6HZE - chain A; structure by X-ray diffraction, 2.70 A resolution.

Chain A:
Molecule: BPa0997
From: Bacteroides paurosaccharolyticus
Notes: engineered mutation(s): E361S
Amino-acid sequence (893 residues; numbered 1 to 893; the number before each row is that of its first residue):
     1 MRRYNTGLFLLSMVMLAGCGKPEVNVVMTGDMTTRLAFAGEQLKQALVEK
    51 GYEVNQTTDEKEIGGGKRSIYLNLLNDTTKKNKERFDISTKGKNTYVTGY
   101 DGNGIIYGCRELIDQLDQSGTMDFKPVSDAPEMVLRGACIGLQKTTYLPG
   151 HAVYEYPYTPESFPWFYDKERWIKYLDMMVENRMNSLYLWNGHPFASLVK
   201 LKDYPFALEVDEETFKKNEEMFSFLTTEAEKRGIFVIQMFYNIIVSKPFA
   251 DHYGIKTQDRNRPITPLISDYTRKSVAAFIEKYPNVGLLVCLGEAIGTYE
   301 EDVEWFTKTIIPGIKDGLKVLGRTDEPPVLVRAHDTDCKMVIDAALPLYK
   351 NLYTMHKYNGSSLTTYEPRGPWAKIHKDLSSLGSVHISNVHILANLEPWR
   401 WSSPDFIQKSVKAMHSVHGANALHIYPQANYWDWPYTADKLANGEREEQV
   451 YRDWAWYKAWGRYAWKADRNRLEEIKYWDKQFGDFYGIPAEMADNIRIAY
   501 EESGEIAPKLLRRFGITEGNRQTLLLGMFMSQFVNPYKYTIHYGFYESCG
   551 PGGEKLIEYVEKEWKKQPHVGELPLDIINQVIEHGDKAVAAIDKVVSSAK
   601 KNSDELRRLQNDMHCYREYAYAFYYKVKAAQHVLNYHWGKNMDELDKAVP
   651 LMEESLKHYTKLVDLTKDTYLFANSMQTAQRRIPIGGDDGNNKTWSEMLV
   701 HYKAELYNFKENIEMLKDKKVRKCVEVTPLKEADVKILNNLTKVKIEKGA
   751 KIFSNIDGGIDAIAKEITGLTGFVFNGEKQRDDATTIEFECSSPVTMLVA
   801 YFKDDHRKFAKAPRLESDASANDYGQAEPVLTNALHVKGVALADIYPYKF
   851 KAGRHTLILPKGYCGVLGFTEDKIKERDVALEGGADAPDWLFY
Unresolved in the structure: 1-22, 59-66, 882-885
Bound ions: Na+ site 1: Ser119, Thr121, Asp123; Na+ site 2 near Glu170 (its only coordinating residue here); Na+ site 3: Thr666, Ser696
Residues lining bound ligands: beta-D-galactopyranuronic acid (GTR): Tyr154, Trp190, Tyr241, Glu294, Arg332, His334, Lys357, Ser361, His391, Ile392, Tyr426, Trp432, Asn520, Met676, Gln680, Leu815, Glu816, Ser817
Reported in the primary citation:
  - mutagenesis - R332A, K357A: abolished catalytic activity

Summary:
Ligands of chain A: beta-D-galactopyranuronic acid. Ser119, Thr121 and Asp123 coordinate Na+ site 1. The Na+
site 3 is built by Thr666 and Ser696. From the paper: R332A and K357A abolish catalytic activity.
Chain A is BPa0997 (Bacteroides paurosaccharolyticus); the structure, BP0997, GH138 enzyme targeting pectin
rhamnogalacturonan II, was determined by X-ray diffraction together with 6HZF and 6HZG from the same study.
